2CV5 - chains J and E of the 10 polymer chains in the assembly; structure by X-ray diffraction, 2.50 A resolution.

[Chain J]
Molecule: 146-nt DNA strand
Sequence (146 nucleotides; row label = number of the first residue in the row):
   147 ATCAATATCCACCTGCAGATTCTACCAAAAGTGTATTTGGAAACTGCTCC
   197 ATCAAAAGGCATGTTCAGCTGAATTCAGCTGAACATGCCTTTTGATGGAG
   247 CAGTTTCCAAATACACTTTTGGTAGAATCTGCAGGTGGATATTGAT
Ion coordination: Mn2+ site 1 near DG185 (its only coordinating residue here); Mn2+ site 2 near DG217 (its only coordinating residue here); Mn2+ site 3 near DG267 (its only coordinating residue here); Mn2+ site 4 near DG280 (its only coordinating residue here)

[Chain E]
Protein: Histone H3.1
Source organism: Homo sapiens
Reference sequence: P68431 (H31_HUMAN); residue numbers follow UniProt; this construct covers 0-135
Amino-acid sequence (136 residues; numbered 0 to 135; the number before each row is that of its first residue; numbering starts at 0):
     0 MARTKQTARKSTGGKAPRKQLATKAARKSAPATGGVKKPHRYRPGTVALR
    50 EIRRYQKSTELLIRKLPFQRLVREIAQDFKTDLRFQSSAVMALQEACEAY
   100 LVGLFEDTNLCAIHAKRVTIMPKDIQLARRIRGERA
Unresolved in the structure: 0-36
Swiss-Prot annotation at these positions:
  - modified residue: Lys-37 (N6,N6,N6-trimethyllysine), Ser-87 (Phosphoserine)
  - natural variant: Lys-37 (K37I: Found in pediatric undifferentiated soft tissue sarcoma samples; uncertain significance; K37M: Found in pediatric undifferentiated soft tissue sarcoma samples; uncertain significance)
Ion coordination: Mn2+: Asp-77 (shared with 1 residue of chain D)
Reported in the primary citation:
  - Mn2+ coordination: Asp-77

[Interface between chain J and chain E]
Contacting residue pairs (26; chain J residue first):
  DC196(J) with Arg-83(E), sugar contact; Phe-84(E), sugar contact; Gln-85(E), phosphate contact; Ser-86(E), phosphate contact
  DA197(J) with Arg-72(E), salt bridge to the phosphate; Arg-83(E), phosphate contact; Phe-84(E), hydrogen bond to the phosphate
  DC206(J) with Arg-63(E), phosphate contact
  DA207(J) with Arg-63(E), salt bridge to the phosphate
  DG214(J) with Pro-43(E), phosphate contact
  DC215(J) with Arg-42(E), salt bridge to the phosphate; Pro-43(E), sugar contact
  DT216(J) with Thr-118(E), hydrogen bond to the phosphate
  DG217(J) with Arg-116(E), phosphate contact; Val-117(E), hydrogen bond to the phosphate; Thr-118(E), hydrogen bond to the phosphate; Met-120(E), phosphate contact
  DA218(J) with Arg-116(E), phosphate contact; Met-120(E), phosphate contact
  DT289(J) with Tyr-41(E), phosphate contact; Thr-45(E), phosphate contact
  DG290(J) with Arg-40(E), sugar contact; Tyr-41(E), phosphate contact; Arg-42(E), hydrogen bond to the phosphate; Thr-45(E), hydrogen bond to the phosphate
  DA291(J) with Lys-37(E), hydrogen bond to the sugar
Interface residues without a listed pair, chain J (13 interface residues in all): DC212
Interface residues without a listed pair, chain E (18 interface residues in all): His-39, Lys-115

[In short]
Chain J and chain E form an interface of 13 and 18 residues respectively; the contacts include 7 hydrogen
bonds and 3 salt bridges. Polar pairs include DA291(J)/Lys-37(E), DA197(J)/Phe-84(E) and DT216(J)/Thr-118(E).
From the paper: Mn2+ coordination by Asp-77(E).
Chain J is a 146-nt DNA strand and chain E is Histone H3.1 (Homo sapiens); the structure, Crystal structure of
human nucleosome core particle, was determined by X-ray diffraction.
